6N6Y - chain A; structure by X-ray diffraction, 3.50 A resolution.

[Chain A]
Molecule: Beta-lactamase oxa23
From: Acinetobacter baumannii
Notes: EC 3.5.2.6
UniProtKB: Q9L4P2 (Q9L4P2_ACIBA); numbering as in UniProt (aligned over 35-273)
Sequence (239 residues; each row starts with the number of its first residue):
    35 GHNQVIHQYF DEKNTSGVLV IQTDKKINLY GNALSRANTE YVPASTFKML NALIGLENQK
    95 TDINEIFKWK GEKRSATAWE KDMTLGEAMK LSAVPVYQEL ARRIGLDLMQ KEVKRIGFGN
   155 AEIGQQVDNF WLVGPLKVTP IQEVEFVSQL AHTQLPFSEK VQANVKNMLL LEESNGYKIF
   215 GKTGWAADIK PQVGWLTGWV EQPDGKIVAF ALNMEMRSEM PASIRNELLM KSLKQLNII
Sequence notes: engineered mutation A110 (Phe in Q9L4P2), A221 (Met in Q9L4P2)
Modified residues: K82 (lysine nz-carboxylic acid; KCX)
Covalently attached groups: meropenem, bound form (KE1) linked to S79
Residues lining bound ligands: meropenem, bound form (KE1): A78, K82, W113, S126, V128, L166, T217, G218, W219, R259
Swiss-Prot annotation at these positions:
  - active site: S79 (Acyl-ester intermediate)
  - binding site (a beta-lactam): S79, K82, S126, T217, W219, R259
  - modified residue: K82 (N6-carboxylysine)
  - mutagenesis: A220 (A220AA: Confers hydrolytic capacity, with respect to ceftazidime. Increases catalytic efficiency about 10-fold, with respect to cefotaxime ...)
Reported in the primary citation:
  - binding site for meropenem, bound form: W219
  - mutagenesis - F110A: unchanged growth in response to imipenem
  - mutagenesis - F110A (4-fold), F110A/M221A, M221A (2-fold): decreased growth in response to meropenem
  - mutagenesis - F110A/M221A (2-fold), M221A (2-fold): decreased growth in response to imipenem
  - mutagenesis - F110A/M221A (2-fold): decreased growth in response to ampicillin
  - mutagenesis - F110A/M221A: decreased growth in response to doripenem
  - mutagenesis - F110A/M221A: decreased binding to meropenem
  - mutagenesis - F110A/M221A (60-fold): decreased binding to doripenem
  - mutagenesis - F110A/M221A: decreased binding to imipenem
  - mutagenesis - F110A/M221A (less than 2-fold): unchanged catalytic activity on carbapenem antibiotics
  - catalytic residues: S79 (citing earlier work)

[Summary]
Covalently linked meropenem, bound form: at S79. From UniProt: active-site residue S79, 6 beta-lactam-binding
residues and one mutagenesis site. The paper reports the catalytic residue S79; F110A, F110A/M221A and M221A
reduce growth in response to meropenem.
Chain A is Beta-lactamase oxa23 (Acinetobacter baumannii); the structure, OXA-23 mutant F110A/M221A neutral pH
form meropenem complex, was determined by X-ray diffraction (same publication as 6N6T, 6N6U, 6N6V, 6N6W and
6N6X).
